4GKK - chains A and T of the 23 polymer chains in the assembly; structure by X-ray diffraction, 3.20 A resolution.

== Chain A ==
Molecule: 16S rRNA
From: Thermus thermophilus
Sequence (1513 nucleotides; each row starts with the number of its first residue; note: 4 numbers in that range are skipped by the numbering (no residue carries them; nothing is unmodelled there)):
     5 UGGAGAGUUU GAUCCUGGCU CAGGGUGAAC GCUGGCGGCG UGCCUAAGAC AUGCAAGUCG
    65 UGCGGGCCGC GGGGUUUUAC UCCGUGGUCA GCGGCGGACG GGUGAGUAAC GCGUGGGUGA
   125 CCUACCCGGA AGAGGGGGAC AACCCGGGGA AACUCGGGCU AAUCCCCCAU GUGGACCCGC
   185 CCCUUGGGGU GUGUCCAAAG GGCUUUGCCC GCUUCCGGAU GGGCCCGCGU CCCAUCAGCU
   245 AGUUGGUGGG GUAAUGGCCC ACCAAGGCGA CGACGGGUAG CCGGUCUGAG AGGAUGGCCG
   305 GCCACAGGGG CACUGAGACA CGGGCCCCAC UCCUACGGGA GGCAGCAGUU AGGAAUCUUC
   365 CGCAAUGGGC GCAAGCCUGA CGGAGCGACG CCGCUUGGAG GAAGAAGCCC UUCGGGGUGU
   425 AAACUCCUGA ACCCGGGACG AAACCCCCGA CGAGGGGACU GACGGUACCG GGGUAAUAGC
   485 GCCGGCCAAC UCCGUGCCAG CAGCCGCGGU AAUACGGAGG GCGCGAGCGU UACCCGGAUU
   545 CACUGGGCGU AAAGGGCGUG UAGGCGGCCU GGGGCGUCCC AUGUGAAAGA CCACGGCUCA
   605 ACCGUGGGGG AGCGUGGGAU ACGCUCAGGC UAGACGGUGG GAGAGGGUGG UGGAAUUCCC
   665 GGAGUAGCGG UGAAAUGCGC AGAUACCGGG AGGAACGCCG AUGGCGAAGG CAGCCACCUG
   725 GUCCACCCGU GACGCUGAGG CGCGAAAGCG UGGGGAGCAA ACCGGAUUAG AUACCCGGGU
   785 AGUCCACGCC CUAAACGAUG CGCGCUAGGU CUCUGGGUCU CCUGGGGGCC GAAGCUAACG
   845 CGUUAAGCGC GCCGCCUGGG GAGUACGGCC GCAAGGCUGA AACUCAAAGG AAUUGACGGG
   905 GGCCCGCACA AGCGGUGGAG CAUGUGGUUU AAUUCGAAGC AACGCGAAGA ACCUUACCAG
   965 GCCUUGACAU GCUAGGGAAC CCGGGUGAAA GCCUGGGGUG CCCCGCGAGG GGAGCCCUAG
  1025 CACAGGUGCU GCAUGGCCGU CGUCAGCUCG UGCCGUGAGG UGUUGGGUUA AGUCCCGCAA
  1085 CGAGCGCAAC CCCCGCCGUU AGUUGCCAGC GGUUCGGCCG GGCACUCUAA CGGGACUGCC
  1145 CGCGAAAGCG GGAGGAAGGA GGGGACGACG UCUGGUCAGC AUGGCCCUUA CGGCCUGGGC
  1205 GACACACGUG CUACAAUGCC CACUACAAAG CGAUGCCACC CGGCAACGGG GAGCUAAUCG
  1265 CAAAAAGGUG GGCCCAGUUC GGAUUGGGGU CUGCAACCCG ACCCCAUGAA GCCGGAAUCG
  1325 CUAGUAAUCG CGGAUCAGCC AUGCCGCGGU GAAUACGUUC CCGGGCCUUG UACACACCGC
  1385 CCGUCACGCC AUGGGAGCGG GCUCUACCCG AAGUCGCCGG GAGCCUACGG GCAGGCGCCG
  1445 AGGGUAGGGC CCGUGACUGG GGCGAAGUCG UAACAAGGUA GCUGUACCGG AAGGUGCGGC
  1505 UGGAUCA
  1516 CUUUCU
Sequence notes: expression tag (1005, 1013, 1225-1226); conflict U1517 (C1508 in 48256), U1519 (C1510 in 48256)
Bound ions: Mg2+ site 1: U12, G22; Mg2+ site 2 near G21 (its only coordinating residue here); Mg2+ site 3 near C48 (its only coordinating residue here); Mg2+ site 4 near A53 (its only coordinating residue here); Mg2+ site 5: G108, G110, G284; Mg2+ site 6 near G115 (its only coordinating residue here); Mg2+ site 7 near G175 (its only coordinating residue here); Mg2+ site 8 near A201 (its only coordinating residue here); Mg2+ site 9 near G246 (its only coordinating residue here); Mg2+ site 10 near G252 (its only coordinating residue here); Mg2+ site 11: G294, G541; Mg2+ site 12: G301, C302; 51 more Mg2+ sites not listed
Residues lining bound ligands: paromomycin (PAR): G1387, U1388, C1389, A1390, C1391, G1466, C1467, G1468, A1469, A1470, G1471, U1472, C1473

== Chain T ==
Molecule: 30S ribosomal protein S20
From: Thermus thermophilus
Reference sequence: P80380 (RS20_THET8); numbering as in UniProt (aligned over 8-106)
Amino-acid sequence (99 residues; numbered 8 to 106; the number before each row is that of its first residue):
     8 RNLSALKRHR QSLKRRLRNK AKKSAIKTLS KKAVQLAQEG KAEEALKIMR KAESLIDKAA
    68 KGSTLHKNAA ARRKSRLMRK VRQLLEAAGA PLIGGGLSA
Sequence notes: conflict Val-41 (Ile in P80380)

== How chain A and chain T interact ==
Residue-residue contacts (92):
  G61(A) with Leu-10(T), phosphate contact
  G95(A) with Arg-17(T), salt bridge to the phosphate
  C96(A) with Lys-14(T), salt bridge to the phosphate; Arg-17(T), salt bridge to the phosphate
  G97(A) with Lys-14(T), hydrogen bond to the base; Gln-18(T), phosphate contact; Lys-21(T), phosphate contact
  G98(A) with Arg-22(T), salt bridge to the phosphate
  C99(A) with Arg-15(T), base contact
  G100(A) with Arg-15(T), hydrogen bond to the base
  G101(A) with Arg-15(T), base contact
  C126(A) with Lys-74(T), phosphate contact; Asn-75(T), phosphate contact
  U127(A) with Lys-74(T), salt bridge to the phosphate
  C168(A) with Arg-25(T), sugar contact
  C169(A) with Arg-25(T), sugar contact; Lys-29(T), phosphate contact
  C170(A) with Lys-29(T), salt bridge to the phosphate
  C171(A) with Lys-65(T), salt bridge to the phosphate
  C172(A) with Lys-65(T), salt bridge to the phosphate
  A179(A) with Glu-60(T), base contact; Ala-78(T), phosphate contact; Lys-81(T), hydrogen bond to the base
  C180(A) with Ala-78(T), sugar contact; Lys-81(T), sugar contact; Ser-82(T), phosphate contact; Met-85(T), hydrogen bond to the sugar
  C181(A) with Ser-82(T), phosphate contact; Met-85(T), sugar contact; Arg-86(T), sugar contact; Arg-89(T), hydrogen bond to the sugar; Leu-104(T), sugar contact; Ser-105(T), hydrogen bond to the base
  C182(A) with Arg-86(T), salt bridge to the phosphate; Arg-89(T), hydrogen bond to the sugar; Ser-105(T), base contact
  U196(A) with Ser-105(T), hydrogen bond to the base; Ala-106(T), hydrogen bond to the base
  G197(A) with Gly-101(T), hydrogen bond to the sugar; Gly-102(T), hydrogen bond to the sugar; Gly-103(T), hydrogen bond to the base; Leu-104(T), hydrogen bond to the sugar; Ser-105(T), base contact
  U198(A) with Arg-57(T), sugar contact; Glu-60(T), hydrogen bond to the sugar; Gly-102(T), sugar contact; Gly-103(T), sugar contact
  C199(A) with Arg-57(T), sugar contact; Glu-60(T), sugar contact; Ser-61(T), hydrogen bond to the phosphate; Asp-64(T), hydrogen bond to the sugar
  C200(A) with Ser-61(T), hydrogen bond to the phosphate; Asp-64(T), sugar contact; Lys-65(T), sugar contact; Lys-68(T), phosphate contact
  A201(A) with Lys-65(T), phosphate contact; Lys-68(T), salt bridge to the phosphate
  A202(A) with Lys-68(T), salt bridge to the phosphate
  G254(A) with Arg-83(T), salt bridge to the phosphate; Lys-87(T), salt bridge to the phosphate
  G255(A) with Arg-83(T), salt bridge to the phosphate
  U256(A) with Arg-79(T), salt bridge to the phosphate
  A257(A) with Asn-75(T), sugar contact; Ala-76(T), phosphate contact
  A258(A) with Asn-75(T), phosphate contact; Arg-79(T), salt bridge to the phosphate
  C317(A) with Arg-23(T), sugar contact
  U318(A) with Ser-19(T), sugar contact; Arg-22(T), phosphate contact; Arg-23(T), sugar contact; Asn-26(T), hydrogen bond to the phosphate
  G319(A) with Arg-22(T), salt bridge to the phosphate; Asn-26(T), phosphate contact; Ser-70(T), hydrogen bond to the phosphate
  A320(A) with Ser-70(T), phosphate contact; Lys-74(T), phosphate contact
  G327(A) with Leu-10(T), phosphate contact
  G328(A) with His-16(T), hydrogen bond to the sugar
  U1418(A) with Arg-23(T), salt bridge to the phosphate
  G1420(A) with Lys-34(T), salt bridge to the phosphate
  C1421(A) with Lys-38(T), salt bridge to the phosphate
  G1433(A) with Leu-36(T), sugar contact; Lys-39(T), hydrogen bond to the phosphate
  G1434(A) with Thr-35(T), hydrogen bond to the phosphate; Lys-39(T), salt bridge to the phosphate
  G1435(A) with Ala-28(T), sugar contact; Ser-31(T), phosphate contact; Thr-35(T), hydrogen bond to the phosphate
  C1436(A) with Lys-27(T), phosphate contact; Ala-28(T), phosphate contact; Ser-31(T), hydrogen bond to the phosphate
  A1437(A) with Lys-27(T), salt bridge to the phosphate
Other interface residues (no listed pair), chain A (49 interface residues in all): G178, U218, G253, C1419
Other interface residues (no listed pair), chain T (49 interface residues in all): Ala-12, Ala-32, His-73

== In short ==
The chain A/chain T interface involves 49 residues from each chain; the contacts include 24 hydrogen bonds and
22 salt bridges. Polar pairs include G97(A)/Lys-14(T), G100(A)/Arg-15(T) and A179(A)/Lys-81(T). Ligands of
chain A: paromomycin. U12(A) and G22(A) coordinate Mg2+ site 1.
Here chain A is 16S rRNA and chain T is 30S ribosomal protein S20, both from Thermus thermophilus. Entry 4GKK
(Structure of the Thermus thermophilus 30S ribosomal subunit complexed with a human mitochondrial anticodon
stem loop ...) was determined by X-ray diffraction together with 4GKJ from the same study.
